1UPB - chains C and D of the 4 polymer chains in the assembly; structure by X-ray diffraction, 2.35 A resolution.

[Chain C (and D)]
Molecule: Carboxyethylarginine synthase
From: Streptomyces clavuligerus
Notes: chain D of this document is another copy of the same molecule, construct and numbering; everything in this record applies to it too
UniProtKB: Q9LCV9 (Q9LCV9); residue numbers follow UniProt; this construct covers 1-573
Sequence (573 residues; each row starts with the number of its first residue):
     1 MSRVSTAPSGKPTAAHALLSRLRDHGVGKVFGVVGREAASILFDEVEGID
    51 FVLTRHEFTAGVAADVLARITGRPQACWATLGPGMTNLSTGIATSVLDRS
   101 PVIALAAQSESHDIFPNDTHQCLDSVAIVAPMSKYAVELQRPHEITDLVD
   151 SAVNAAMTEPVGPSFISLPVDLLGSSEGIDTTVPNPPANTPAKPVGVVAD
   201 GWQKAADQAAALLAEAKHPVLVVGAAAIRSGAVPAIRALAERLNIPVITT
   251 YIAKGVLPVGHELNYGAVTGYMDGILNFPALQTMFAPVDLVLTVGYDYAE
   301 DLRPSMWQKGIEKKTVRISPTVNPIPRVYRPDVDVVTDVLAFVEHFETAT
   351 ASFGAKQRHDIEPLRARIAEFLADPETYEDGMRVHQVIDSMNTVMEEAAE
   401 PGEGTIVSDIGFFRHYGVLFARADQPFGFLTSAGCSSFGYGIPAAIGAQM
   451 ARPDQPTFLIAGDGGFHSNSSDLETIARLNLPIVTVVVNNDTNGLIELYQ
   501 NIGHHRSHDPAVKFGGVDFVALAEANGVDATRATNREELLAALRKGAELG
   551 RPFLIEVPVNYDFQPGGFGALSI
Unresolved in the structure: 1-11, 181-185, 564-573 (chain D: 1-11, 182-184, 573)
Metal / ion sites: Mg2+: Asp463, Asn490, Thr492 (together with thiamine diphosphate)
Residues lining bound ligands:
  - thiamine diphosphate (TPP), molecule 1: Val33, Val34, Gly35, Glu57, Thr80, Pro83, Gly84, Asn87, Gln121
  - thiamine diphosphate (TPP), molecule 2: Ile410, Gly411, Phe412, Phe413, Ser436, Ser437, Phe438, Gly462, Asp463, Gly464, Gly465, Asn490, Thr492, Asn493, Gly494, Leu495, Ile496, Tyr561
UniProt features mapped onto this chain:
  - binding site (substrate): Tyr271, Asp301, Arg414, His415, Leu571
  - binding site (thiamine diphosphate): Ile410 to Phe413, Ser436 to Phe438, Gly464, Gly465, Asn490 to Leu495, Tyr561
  - binding site (Mg(2+)): Asp463, Asn490, Thr492

[Interface between chain C and chain D]
Contacting residue pairs - 177 pairs, chain C then chain D:
  Val33(C) with Phe438(D), hydrophobic
  Val34(C) with Ile496(D); Ala511(D), hydrophobic
  Gly35(C) with Ile496(D)
  Arg36(C) with Ile496(D); Tyr499(D)
  Ala38(C) with Ile496(D), hydrophobic; Gln500(D); His504(D), hydrogen bond (backbone-side chain)
  Ala39(C) with Tyr499(D); Gly503(D); His504(D), hydrogen bond (backbone-side chain)
  Ser40(C) with His504(D)
  Ile41(C) with His504(D)
  Leu42(C) with Gln500(D); His504(D); Arg506(D); His508(D); Ala511(D)
  Phe43(C) with His508(D)
  Asp44(C) with Arg506(D), salt bridge; His508(D)
  Phe51(C) with Pro510(D); Ala511(D), hydrophobic
  Leu53(C) with Pro510(D); Ala511(D); Val512(D); Lys513(D); Phe514(D), hydrophobic
  Arg55(C) with Phe438(D); Asp463(D), hydrogen bond (side chain-backbone); Gly464(D); His467(D); Ser468(D); Phe514(D); Val517(D)
  His56(C) with Ser468(D)
  Glu57(C) with Phe438(D)
  Pro83(C) with Thr90(D); Cys435(D); Ser437(D)
  Thr86(C) with Thr86(D); Ser89(D); Thr90(D), hydrogen bond; Met132(D)
  Asn87(C) with Thr90(D), hydrogen bond; Phe438(D)
  Ser89(C) with Thr86(D)
  Thr90(C) with Pro83(D); Thr86(D), hydrogen bond; Asn87(D), hydrogen bond
  Ala93(C) with Leu123(D), hydrophobic
  Val96(C) with Asn117(D)
  Leu97(C) with Asn117(D); Thr119(D); Leu123(D), hydrophobic
  Arg99(C) with Asn117(D), hydrogen bond (side chain-backbone); Asp118(D), salt bridge
  His112(C) with Arg327(D), hydrogen bond (backbone-side chain)
  Asp113(C) with Tyr298(D), hydrogen bond; Val328(D)
  Phe115(C) with Ile325(D), hydrophobic; Arg327(D)
  Asn117(C) with Val96(D); Leu97(D); Arg99(D), hydrogen bond (backbone-side chain); Pro131(D), hydrogen bond (side chain-backbone)
  Asp118(C) with Arg99(D), salt bridge; Tyr298(D); Ala299(D), hydrogen bond (backbone-backbone); Pro324(D)
  Thr119(C) with Leu97(D); Tyr298(D)
  His120(C) with Ala299(D); Asp301(D), salt bridge; Ala433(D), hydrogen bond (side chain-backbone); Gly434(D), hydrogen bond (side chain-backbone); Ser436(D)
  Gln121(C) with Gly434(D), hydrogen bond (backbone-backbone); Cys435(D), hydrogen bond (side chain-backbone); Ser436(D), hydrogen bond (side chain-backbone)
  Cys122(C) with Leu97(D)
  Leu123(C) with Ala93(D), hydrophobic; Leu97(D), hydrophobic
  Ala127(C) with Ala127(D); Pro131(D), hydrophobic
  Ile128(C) with Ile128(D); Met132(D), hydrophobic
  Pro131(C) with Asn117(D), hydrogen bond (backbone-side chain); Ala127(D), hydrophobic; Ile128(D), hydrophobic
  Met132(C) with Thr86(D); Ile128(D), hydrophobic
  Tyr298(C) with Asp113(D), hydrogen bond; Asp118(D); Thr119(D)
  Ala299(C) with Asp118(D), hydrogen bond (backbone-backbone)
  Asp301(C) with His120(D), salt bridge
  Pro324(C) with Asp118(D)
  Ile325(C) with Phe115(D), hydrophobic
  Arg327(C) with His112(D), hydrogen bond (side chain-backbone); Phe115(D)
  Val328(C) with Asp113(D)
  Ala433(C) with His120(D), hydrogen bond (backbone-side chain)
  Gly434(C) with His120(D), hydrogen bond (backbone-side chain); Gln121(D), hydrogen bond (backbone-backbone)
  Cys435(C) with Pro83(D); Gln121(D), hydrogen bond (backbone-side chain)
  Ser436(C) with His120(D); Gln121(D)
  Ser437(C) with Pro83(D)
  Phe438(C) with Arg55(D); Glu57(D)
  Asp463(C) with Arg55(D), hydrogen bond (backbone-side chain)
  Gly464(C) with Arg55(D)
  His467(C) with Arg55(D); Ser471(D), hydrogen bond (backbone-side chain); Asn526(D), hydrogen bond
  Ser468(C) with Arg55(D); His56(D)
  Ser470(C) with Ser471(D), hydrogen bond
  Ser471(C) with His467(D), hydrogen bond (side chain-backbone); Ser470(D), hydrogen bond
  Glu474(C) with Phe514(D); Gly515(D), hydrogen bond (side chain-backbone); Val517(D)
  Arg478(C) with Lys513(D); Phe514(D); Gly515(D)
  Ile496(C) with Val34(D); Gly35(D); Arg36(D); Ala38(D), hydrophobic
  Tyr499(C) with Arg36(D); Ala39(D)
  Gln500(C) with Ala38(D); Leu42(D)
  Gly503(C) with Ala39(D)
  His504(C) with Ala38(D); Ala39(D), hydrogen bond (side chain-backbone); Ser40(D); Ile41(D); Leu42(D); Glu45(D), salt bridge
  Arg506(C) with Leu42(D); Asp44(D), salt bridge
  His508(C) with Leu42(D); Phe43(D); Asp44(D)
  Pro510(C) with Phe51(D); Leu53(D)
  Ala511(C) with Val34(D), hydrophobic; Leu42(D); Phe51(D), hydrophobic; Leu53(D)
  Val512(C) with Leu53(D)
  Lys513(C) with Leu53(D); Arg478(D)
  Phe514(C) with Leu53(D), hydrophobic; Arg55(D); Glu474(D); Arg478(D)
  Gly515(C) with Glu474(D), hydrogen bond (backbone-side chain); Arg478(D)
  Val517(C) with Arg55(D); Glu474(D); Ala525(D)
  Asp518(C) with Ala525(D), hydrogen bond (backbone-backbone)
  Leu522(C) with Leu522(D), hydrophobic; Ala525(D); Asn526(D)
  Ala525(C) with Val517(D); Asp518(D), hydrogen bond (backbone-backbone); Ala521(D), hydrophobic; Leu522(D)
  Asn526(C) with His467(D), hydrogen bond; Leu522(D)
Also at the interface, not in a pair above, chain C (84 interface residues in all): Glu45, Thr54, Asp124, Asn493, Gly516, Ala521
Also at the interface, not in a pair above, chain D (84 interface residues in all): Val33, Thr54, Cys122, Asp124, Asn493, Gly516

[In short]
Chain C and chain D each contribute 84 residues to their interface, with 38 hydrogen bonds and 7 salt bridges.
Among the polar pairs are Asp44(C)-Arg506(D), Arg99(C)-Asp118(D) and His120(C)-Asp301(D). Ligands of chain C:
thiamine diphosphate.
Chain C and chain D are both Carboxyethylarginine synthase (Streptomyces clavuligerus); the structure,
Carboxyethylarginine synthase from Streptomyces clavuligerus, was determined by X-ray diffraction, deposited
together with 1UPA and 1UPC.
